Entry 5L89 (X-ray diffraction, 2.59 A resolution); this record covers chains E and H of the 10 polymer chains in the assembly.

== Chain E (and H) ==
Molecule: Rru_A0973
Organism: Rhodospirillum rubrum
Notes: chain H of this document is another copy of the same molecule, construct and numbering; everything in this record applies to it too
Reference sequence: Q2RVS1 (Q2RVS1_RHORT); numbering as in UniProt (aligned over 1-96)
Chain sequence (116 residues; each row starts with the number of its first residue):
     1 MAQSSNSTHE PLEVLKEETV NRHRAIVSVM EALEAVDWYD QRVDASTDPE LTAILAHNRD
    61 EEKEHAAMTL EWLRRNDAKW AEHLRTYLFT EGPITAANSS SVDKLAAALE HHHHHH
Not modelled in the structure: 1-6, 97-116 (chain H: 1-7, 98-116)
Sequence notes: engineered mutation A32 (Glu in Q2RVS1); expression tag (97-116)
Swiss-Prot annotation at these positions:
  - binding site (Ca(2+)): E31, E34
  - binding site (Fe cation): E62, H65
  - mutagenesis: E31 to E34 (Wild-type oligomerization. Increased ferroxidase activity), E31 (E31A: Altered oligomeric state in solution (decamers, tetramers and dimers), partial liganding of metal at this site. Increased ferroxidase activity, alone and encapsulated), E34 (E34A: Altered oligomeric state in solution (decamers and dimers), no metal ligand at this site. Increased ferroxidase activity, alone and encapsulated), W38 (W38A/G: Less stable oligomerization, cannot obtain crystals. Increased ferroxidase activity, alone and encapsulated), E62 (E62A: Forms decamers in the absence of Fe(2+), binds 1 Ca(2+) via E-34, loss of ferroxidase activity), H65 (H65A: No longer forms decamers in solution, a minor dimeric form is observed, binds 3 Ca(2+), 55% ferroxidase activity)
From the paper describing this entry:
  - mutagenesis - H65A (40%-55%): decreased catalytic activity
  - mutagenesis - E62A: abolished catalytic activity

== How chain E and chain H interact ==
Pairs across the interface (6; chain E residue first):
  E10(E) with R24(H), salt bridge
  G92(E) with E50(H)
  P93(E) with E50(H)
  I94(E) with E50(H); I54(H), hydrophobic
  T95(E) with A53(H)
Also at the interface, not in a pair above, chain E (6 interface residues in all): P11
Also at the interface, not in a pair above, chain H (6 interface residues in all): L12, H57

== In short ==
The chain E/chain H interface involves 6 residues from each chain; the contacts include 1 salt bridge. The
salt-bridged pair is E10(E)-R24(H). From the paper: H65A of chain E reduces catalytic activity; E62A of chain
E abolishes catalytic activity.
Both chains are Rru_A0973 (Rhodospirillum rubrum). Entry 5L89 (Crystal structure of Rhodospirillum rubrum
Rru_A0973 mutant E32A) was determined by X-ray diffraction (same publication as 5L8B, 5L8G and 5DA5).
